Entry 6X2F (electron microscopy, 4.00 A resolution); this record covers chains J and P of the 9 polymer chains in the assembly.

== Chain J ==
Name: DNA-directed RNA polymerase subunit beta'
Organism: Escherichia coli
Notes: EC 2.7.7.6
Reference sequence: A0A4S1NBU2 (A0A4S1NBU2_ECOLX); residues 1-1407 here = UniProt positions 1-1407
Sequence (1407 residues; row label = number of the first residue in the row):
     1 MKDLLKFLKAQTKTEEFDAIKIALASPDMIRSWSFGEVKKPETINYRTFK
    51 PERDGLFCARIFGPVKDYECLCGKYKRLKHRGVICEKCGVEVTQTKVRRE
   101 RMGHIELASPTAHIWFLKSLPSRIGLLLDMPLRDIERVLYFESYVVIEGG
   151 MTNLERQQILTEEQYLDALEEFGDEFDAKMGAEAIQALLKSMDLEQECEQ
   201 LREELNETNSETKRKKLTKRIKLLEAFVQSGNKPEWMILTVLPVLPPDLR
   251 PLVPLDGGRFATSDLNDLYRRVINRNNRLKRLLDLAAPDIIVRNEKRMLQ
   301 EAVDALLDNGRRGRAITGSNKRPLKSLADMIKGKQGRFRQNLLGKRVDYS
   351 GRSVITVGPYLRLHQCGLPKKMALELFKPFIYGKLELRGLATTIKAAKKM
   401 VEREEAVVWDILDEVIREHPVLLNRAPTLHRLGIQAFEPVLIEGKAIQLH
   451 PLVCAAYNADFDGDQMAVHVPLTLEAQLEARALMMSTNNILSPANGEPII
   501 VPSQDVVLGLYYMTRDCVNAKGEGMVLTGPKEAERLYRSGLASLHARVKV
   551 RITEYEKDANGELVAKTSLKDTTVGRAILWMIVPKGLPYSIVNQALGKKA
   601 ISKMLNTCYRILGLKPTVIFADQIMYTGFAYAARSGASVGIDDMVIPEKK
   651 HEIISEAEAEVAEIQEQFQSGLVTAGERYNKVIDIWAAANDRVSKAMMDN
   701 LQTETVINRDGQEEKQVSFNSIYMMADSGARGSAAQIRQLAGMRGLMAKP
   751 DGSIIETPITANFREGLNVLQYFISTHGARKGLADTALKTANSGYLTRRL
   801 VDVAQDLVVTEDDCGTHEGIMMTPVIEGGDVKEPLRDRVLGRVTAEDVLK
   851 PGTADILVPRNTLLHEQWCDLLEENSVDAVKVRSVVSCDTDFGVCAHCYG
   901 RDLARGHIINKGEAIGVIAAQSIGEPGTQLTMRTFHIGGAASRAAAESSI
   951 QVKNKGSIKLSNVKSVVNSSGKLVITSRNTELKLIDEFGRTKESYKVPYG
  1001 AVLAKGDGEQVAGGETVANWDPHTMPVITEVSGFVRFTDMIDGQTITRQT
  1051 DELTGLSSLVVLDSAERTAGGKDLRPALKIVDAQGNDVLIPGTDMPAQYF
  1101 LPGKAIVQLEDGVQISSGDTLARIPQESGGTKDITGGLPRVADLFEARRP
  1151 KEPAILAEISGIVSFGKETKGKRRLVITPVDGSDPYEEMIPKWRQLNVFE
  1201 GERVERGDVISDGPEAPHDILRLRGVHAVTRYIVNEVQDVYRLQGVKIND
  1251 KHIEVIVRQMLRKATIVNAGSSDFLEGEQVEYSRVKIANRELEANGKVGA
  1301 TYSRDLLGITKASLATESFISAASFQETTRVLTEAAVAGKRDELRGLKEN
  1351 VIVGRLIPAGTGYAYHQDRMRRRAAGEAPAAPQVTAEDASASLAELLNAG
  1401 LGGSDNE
Unresolved in the structure: 1-15, 934-947, 1127-1134, 1374-1407
Sequence notes: conflict Val1384 (Met in A0A4S1NBU2)
Ion coordination: Zn2+ site 1: Cys70, Cys72, Cys85, Cys88; Mg2+: Asp460, Asp462, Asp464 (shared with 1 residue of chain R); Zn2+ site 2: Cys814, Cys888, Cys898

== Chain P ==
Molecule: 64-nt DNA strand
Sequence (64 nucleotides; row label = number of the first residue in the row):
     1 GGGTATTCGCCGCGTACCTCTCCTAGCCCGCAAGTATCCTATTCCTTGCA
    51 GCGGTGCCGTTGGG
Unresolved in the structure: 56-64

== Interface between chain J and chain P ==
Pairs across the interface (21):
  Asn209(J) - DG2(P)  sugar contact
  Asn209(J) - DG3(P)  phosphate contact
  Glu211(J) - DG3(P)  phosphate contact
  Thr212(J) - DG3(P)  phosphate contact
  Arg259(J) - DC23(P)  sugar contact
  Arg259(J) - DT24(P)  salt bridge to the phosphate
  Arg311(J) - DC11(P)  salt bridge to the phosphate
  Lys334(J) - DG14(P)  salt bridge to the phosphate
  Arg346(J) - DC17(P)  salt bridge to the phosphate
  Arg352(J) - DC17(P)  sugar contact
  Ala426(J) - DA16(P)  sugar contact
  Pro427(J) - DT15(P)  base contact
  Thr790(J) - DG14(P)  base contact
  Ala791(J) - DG14(P)  base contact
  Gly794(J) - DG14(P)  sugar contact
  Tyr795(J) - DC13(P)  sugar contact
  Lys1172(J) - DT4(P)  hydrogen bond to the phosphate
  Lys1172(J) - DA5(P)  salt bridge to the phosphate
  Met1189(J) - DT4(P)  phosphate contact
  Gln1326(J) - DG12(P)  sugar contact
  Glu1327(J) - DC11(P)  sugar contact
Also at the interface, not in a pair above, chain J (25 interface residues in all): Leu120, Leu255, Ser319, Lys332, Arg339, Arg798, Arg1330
Also at the interface, not in a pair above, chain P (14 interface residues in all): DC10

== In short ==
Chain J and chain P form an interface of 25 and 14 residues respectively, with 1 hydrogen bond and 5 salt
bridges. Among the polar pairs are Lys1172(J)-DT4(P), Arg259(J)-DT24(P) and Arg311(J)-DC11(P). Cys70(J),
Cys72(J), Cys85(J) and Cys88(J) form the Zn2+ site 1.
Here chain J is DNA-directed RNA polymerase subunit beta' (Escherichia coli) and chain P is a 64-nt DNA
strand. Entry 6X2F (Mfd-bound E.coli RNA polymerase elongation complex - L2 state) was determined by electron
microscopy, deposited together with 6X26, 6X2N, 6X43, 6X4W, 6X4Y and 6X50.
